PDB entry 8FW5 | electron microscopy, 3.08 A resolution | chains G and I of the 9 polymer chains in the assembly

Chain G:
Protein: Schizosaccharomyces pombe LAM2, Human LAMTOR2 ortholog
Organism: Escherichia coli
Sequence (181 residues; numbered -20 to 160; the number before each row is that of its first residue; numbers below 1 keep their minus sign (Met-20 is residue -20)):
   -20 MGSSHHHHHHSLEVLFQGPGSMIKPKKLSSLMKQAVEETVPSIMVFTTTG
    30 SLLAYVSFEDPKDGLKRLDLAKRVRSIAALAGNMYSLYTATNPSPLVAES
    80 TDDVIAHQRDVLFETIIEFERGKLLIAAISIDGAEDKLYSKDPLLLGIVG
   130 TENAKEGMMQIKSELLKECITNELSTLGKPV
Disordered / not traced: -20 to 0

Chain I:
Protein: Schizosaccharomyces pombe LAM4, Human LAMTOR5 ortholog
Organism: Escherichia coli
Sequence (81 residues; numbered 1 to 81; the number before each row is that of its first residue):
     1 MDSQLSENLLKCVNETYRGAMLVRNGLPIATAGDVNAEEQRVICEWNSNA
    51 VSEVLHLHDSNTKILIATKESCVLGLIYRNT

How chain G and chain I interact:
Contacting residue pairs (15; chain G residue first):
  Glu16(G) - Met1(I)  hydrogen bond (side chain-backbone)
  Ile95(G) - Leu27(I)  hydrophobic
  Lys134(G) - Met1(I)
  Lys134(G) - Pro28(I)
  Lys134(G) - Ile29(I)
  Lys134(G) - Ala30(I)
  Lys134(G) - Thr31(I)
  Glu135(G) - Leu27(I)
  Glu135(G) - Pro28(I)
  Gly136(G) - Leu27(I)
  Gly136(G) - Pro28(I)  hydrogen bond (backbone-backbone)
  Gly136(G) - Ile29(I)
  Met137(G) - Pro28(I)
  Met137(G) - Ile29(I)
  Gln139(G) - Leu27(I)
Interface residues without a listed pair, chain G (9 interface residues in all): Ile140, Lys141
Interface residues without a listed pair, chain I (7 interface residues in all): Arg24

Summary:
The interface between chain G and chain I involves 9 residues on one side and 7 on the other; the contacts
include 2 hydrogen bonds. Polar contacts include Glu16(G)-Met1(I) and Gly136(G)-Pro28(I).
Chain G is Schizosaccharomyces pombe LAM2, Human LAMTOR2 ortholog and chain I is Schizosaccharomyces pombe
LAM4, Human LAMTOR5 ortholog, both from Escherichia coli; the structure, Chimeric HsGATOR1-SpGtr-SpLam
complex, was determined by electron microscopy.
